Entry 7LJU (X-ray diffraction, 1.87 A resolution); this record covers chains A and B.

Chain A (and B):
Protein: Dihydropyrimidine dehydrogenase [NADP(+)]
Organism: Sus scrofa
Notes: EC 1.3.1.2; chain B of this document is another copy of the same molecule, construct and numbering; everything in this record applies to it too
UniProt: Q28943 (DPYD_PIG); numbering as in UniProt (aligned over 1-1025)
Sequence (1025 residues; numbered 1 to 1025; the number before each row is that of its first residue):
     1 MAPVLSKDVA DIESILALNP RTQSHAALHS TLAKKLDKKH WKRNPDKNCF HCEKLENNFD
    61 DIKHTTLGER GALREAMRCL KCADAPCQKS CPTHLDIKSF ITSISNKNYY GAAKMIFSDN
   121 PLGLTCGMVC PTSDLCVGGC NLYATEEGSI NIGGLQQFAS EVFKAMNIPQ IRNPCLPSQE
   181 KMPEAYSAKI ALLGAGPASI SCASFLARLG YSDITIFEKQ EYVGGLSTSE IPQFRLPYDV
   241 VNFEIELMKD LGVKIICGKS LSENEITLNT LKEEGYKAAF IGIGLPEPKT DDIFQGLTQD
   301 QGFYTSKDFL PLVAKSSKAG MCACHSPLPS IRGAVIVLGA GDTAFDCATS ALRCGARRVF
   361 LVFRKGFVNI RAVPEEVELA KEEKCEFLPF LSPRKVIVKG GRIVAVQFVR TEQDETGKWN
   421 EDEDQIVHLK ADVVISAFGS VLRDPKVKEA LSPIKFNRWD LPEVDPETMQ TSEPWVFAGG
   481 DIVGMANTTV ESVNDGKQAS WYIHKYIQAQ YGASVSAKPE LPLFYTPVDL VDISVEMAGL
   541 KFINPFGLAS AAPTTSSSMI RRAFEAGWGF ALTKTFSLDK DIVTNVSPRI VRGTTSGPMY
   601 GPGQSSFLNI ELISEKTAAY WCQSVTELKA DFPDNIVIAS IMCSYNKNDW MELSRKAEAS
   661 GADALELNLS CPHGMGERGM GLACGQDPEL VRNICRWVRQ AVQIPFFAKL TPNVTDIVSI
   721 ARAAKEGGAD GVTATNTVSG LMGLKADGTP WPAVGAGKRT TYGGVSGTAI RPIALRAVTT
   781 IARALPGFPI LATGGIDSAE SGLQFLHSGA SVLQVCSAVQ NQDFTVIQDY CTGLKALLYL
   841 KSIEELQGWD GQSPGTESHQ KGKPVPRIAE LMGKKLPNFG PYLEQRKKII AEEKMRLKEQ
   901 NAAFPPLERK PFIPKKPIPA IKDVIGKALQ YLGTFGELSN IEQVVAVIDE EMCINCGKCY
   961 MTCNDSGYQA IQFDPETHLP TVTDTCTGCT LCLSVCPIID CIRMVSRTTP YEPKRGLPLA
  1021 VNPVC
Not modelled in the structure: 1, 1018-1025 (chain B: 1-2, 672-682, 1018-1025)
Construct notes: conflict Asp60 (Gly in Q28943)
Curated features (UniProtKB/Swiss-Prot):
  - active site: Cys671 (Proton acceptor)
  - binding site ([4Fe-4S] cluster): Cys79, Cys82, Cys87, Cys91, Cys130, Cys136, Cys140, Gln156, Cys953, Cys956, Cys959, Cys963, Cys986, Cys989, Cys992, Cys996
  - binding site (FAD): Val129, Gly194 to Ala198, Glu218 to Leu226, Arg235, Leu261, Gly480 to Thr489
  - binding site (NADP(+)): Ala340 to Thr343, Arg364, Lys365, Arg371, Ala437 to Gly439, Asp481 to Asn487
  - binding site (FMN): Ser550, Lys574, Thr575, Lys709, Gly767, Thr793 to Gly795, Cys816, Ser817
  - binding site (substrate): Asn609, Asn668 to Ser670, Asn736, Thr737
  - modified residue: Lys384 (N6-acetyllysine)
  - mutagenesis: Cys126 (C126A: No effect on enzyme activity. Reduced iron content), Gln156 (Q156E: Loss of enzyme activity. Reduces iron content), Arg235 (R235A/K: Loss of enzyme activity. Loss of FAD binding), Ser670 (S670A: Strongly reduced affinity for uracil. Reduces enzyme activity by 30%), Cys671 (C671A: Reduces catalytic activity by 99%), His673 (H673Q: Reduces activity by 50%)
Bound ions: 4Fe-4S cluster Fe site 1: Cys79, Cys82, Cys87, Cys140; 4Fe-4S cluster Fe site 2: Cys91, Cys130, Cys136, Gln156; 4Fe-4S cluster Fe site 3: Cys953, Cys956, Cys959, Cys996; 4Fe-4S cluster Fe site 4: Cys963, Cys986, Cys989, Cys992
Residues lining bound ligands:
  - FAD (flavin-adenine dinucleotide): Val129, Cys130, Pro131, Gly194, Ala195, Gly196, Pro197, Ala198, Ser199, Phe217, Glu218, Lys219, Gln220, Gly225, Leu226, Glu230, Ile231, Arg235, Lys259, Ser260, Leu261, Gly282, Ile283, Gly284, Pro286, Leu310, Thr343, Asp346, Val447, Gly479, Gly480, Asp481, Asn487, Thr488, Thr489, Val490, Ser492
  - FNR (1-deoxy-1-(7,8-dimethyl-2,4-dioxo-3,4-dihydro-2H-benzo[g]pteridin-1-id-10(5h)-yl)-5-O-phosphonato-D-ribitol): Ala549, Ser550, Ala551, Ala552, Lys574, Thr575, Ile590, Asn609, Glu611, Leu612, Ser640, Glu666, Asn668, Lys709, Thr735, Asn736, Thr737, Ser766, Gly767, Ile770, Thr793, Gly794, Gly795, Ile796, Val815, Cys816, Ser817, Gln820
  - NADP (NAP; NADP nicotinamide-adenine-dinucleotide phosphate): Val129, Pro131, Arg235, Asp291, Gly339, Ala340, Gly341, Asp342, Thr343, Asp346, Arg364, Lys365, Arg371, Val373, Glu376, Pro393, Ala437, Phe438, Gly439, Asn487
  - 4Fe-4S cluster (SF4), molecule 1: Cys79, Leu80, Lys81, Cys82, Ala85, Pro86, Cys87, Ile97, Lys98, Ile101, Cys140, Asn141, Leu142, Ile150, Ile152
  - 4Fe-4S cluster (SF4), molecule 2: Cys91, Pro92, Thr93, Leu95, Ile97, Asn120, Cys126, Cys130, Thr132, Leu135, Cys136, Ile152, Gly153, Gln156, Val490
  - 4Fe-4S cluster (SF4), molecule 3: Ala946, Cys963, Tyr968, Ala970, Ile971, Val982, Cys986, Thr987, Gly988, Cys989, Thr990, Leu991, Cys992, Met1004
  - 4Fe-4S cluster (SF4), molecule 4: Ile948, Cys953, Ile954, Asn955, Cys956, Gly957, Lys958, Cys959, Phe973, Pro980, Cys996, Pro997, Ile998, Cys1001, Ile1002
  - 5-ethynylpyrimidine-2,4(1H,3H)-dione (Y3G): Asn609, Glu611, Leu612, Ile613, Asn668, Ser670, Asn736, Thr737

How chain A and chain B interact:
Residue-residue contacts (542; chain A residue first):
  Ala2(A) - Gln623(B)
  Pro3(A) - Gln623(B)  hydrogen bond (backbone-side chain)
  Pro3(A) - Glu627(B)
  Val4(A) - Glu627(B)
  Leu5(A) - Ser557(B)
  Leu5(A) - Tyr620(B)  hydrophobic
  Leu5(A) - Gln623(B)
  Leu5(A) - Ser624(B)
  Leu5(A) - Glu627(B)  hydrogen bond (backbone-side chain)
  Ser6(A) - Ser557(B)
  Ser6(A) - Ser558(B)
  Ser6(A) - Arg561(B)  hydrogen bond (backbone-side chain)
  Ser6(A) - Glu627(B)  hydrogen bond
  Lys7(A) - Arg561(B)
  Lys7(A) - Asp631(B)  salt bridge
  Asp8(A) - Ser558(B)  hydrogen bond
  Asp8(A) - Arg562(B)  salt bridge
  Leu16(A) - Arg562(B)
  Leu18(A) - Asp84(B)
  Asn19(A) - Arg562(B)
  Pro20(A) - Lys98(B)
  Pro20(A) - Asp823(B)
  Pro20(A) - Thr825(B)
  Arg21(A) - Thr825(B)
  Thr22(A) - Ala566(B)
  Thr22(A) - Thr825(B)
  Thr22(A) - Gln828(B)
  Gln23(A) - Leu523(B)
  Ser24(A) - Leu523(B)
  His25(A) - Glu520(B)  salt bridge
  His25(A) - Leu521(B)
  His25(A) - Pro522(B)
  His25(A) - Leu523(B)
  Ala26(A) - Ser118(B)
  Ala26(A) - Asp119(B)
  Ala26(A) - Leu521(B)  hydrogen bond (backbone-backbone)
  Ala26(A) - Pro522(B)
  Ala26(A) - Leu523(B)
  Ala27(A) - His94(B)
  Ala27(A) - Asp119(B)  hydrogen bond (backbone-side chain)
  Ala27(A) - Lys497(B)  hydrogen bond (backbone-side chain)
  Leu28(A) - Lys497(B)
  Leu28(A) - Gln498(B)
  Leu28(A) - Tyr502(B)  hydrophobic
  Leu28(A) - Pro519(B)  hydrophobic
  Leu28(A) - Leu521(B)  hydrophobic
  His29(A) - His94(B)
  His29(A) - Asn494(B)  hydrogen bond (backbone-side chain)
  His29(A) - Gln498(B)  hydrogen bond (backbone-side chain)
  Ser30(A) - Pro466(B)
  Ser30(A) - Glu467(B)
  Ser30(A) - Asn494(B)
  Ser30(A) - Gln498(B)  hydrogen bond (backbone-side chain)
  Thr31(A) - Glu491(B)  hydrogen bond (side chain-backbone)
  Thr31(A) - Asn494(B)  hydrogen bond
  Thr31(A) - Asp495(B)  hydrogen bond
  Leu32(A) - Pro466(B)  hydrophobic
  Lys34(A) - Gln88(B)  hydrogen bond (side chain-backbone)
  Lys34(A) - Lys89(B)  hydrogen bond (side chain-backbone)
  Lys34(A) - Cys91(B)  hydrogen bond (side chain-backbone)
  Lys34(A) - Pro92(B)
  Lys34(A) - His94(B)  hydrogen bond
  Lys35(A) - Met485(B)  hydrogen bond (side chain-backbone)
  Lys35(A) - Asn487(B)  hydrogen bond
  Lys35(A) - Glu491(B)  salt bridge
  Asp37(A) - Lys89(B)
  Lys38(A) - Asp134(B)  salt bridge
  Trp41(A) - Pro86(B)  hydrophobic
  Trp41(A) - Lys89(B)
  Trp41(A) - Ser90(B)
  Trp41(A) - Gly139(B)
  Lys42(A) - Ser133(B)  hydrogen bond (side chain-backbone)
  Lys42(A) - Gly138(B)
  Arg43(A) - Gly138(B)  hydrogen bond (backbone-backbone)
  Arg43(A) - Gly139(B)
  Arg43(A) - Cys140(B)
  Arg43(A) - Asn141(B)  hydrogen bond
  Arg43(A) - Tyr143(B)
  Arg43(A) - Ala144(B)
  Asn44(A) - Ser133(B)  hydrogen bond (side chain-backbone)
  Asn44(A) - Gly138(B)
  Asn44(A) - Tyr143(B)
  Pro45(A) - Tyr143(B)
  Lys47(A) - Asp134(B)
  Lys47(A) - Arg371(B)
  Lys47(A) - Val373(B)
  Phe50(A) - Val368(B)
  Phe50(A) - Asn369(B)
  Thr66(A) - Glu146(B)
  Leu67(A) - Glu146(B)
  Gly68(A) - Glu146(B)  hydrogen bond (backbone-side chain)
  Arg70(A) - Thr145(B)
  Arg70(A) - Glu146(B)  salt bridge
  Arg70(A) - Glu147(B)  salt bridge
  Gly71(A) - Glu146(B)
  Leu73(A) - Pro598(B)  hydrophobic
  Arg74(A) - Glu147(B)  salt bridge
  Arg74(A) - Met599(B)
  Arg74(A) - Tyr600(B)
  Met77(A) - Ser596(B)
  Met77(A) - Pro598(B)
  Met77(A) - Met599(B)  hydrophobic
  Arg78(A) - Arg74(B)
  Leu80(A) - Ile954(B)  hydrophobic
  Leu80(A) - Cys956(B)  hydrophobic
  Leu80(A) - Lys958(B)
  Leu80(A) - Pro997(B)  hydrophobic
  Lys81(A) - Met961(B)
  Cys82(A) - Cys956(B)
  Cys82(A) - Met961(B)
  Ala83(A) - Cys956(B)  hydrogen bond (backbone-backbone)
  Ala83(A) - Met961(B)
  Asp84(A) - Leu18(B)
  Asp84(A) - His978(B)  salt bridge
  Pro86(A) - Trp41(B)  hydrophobic
  Gln88(A) - Lys34(B)  hydrogen bond (backbone-side chain)
  Lys89(A) - Lys34(B)  hydrogen bond (backbone-side chain)
  Lys89(A) - Asp37(B)
  Lys89(A) - Trp41(B)
  Cys91(A) - Lys34(B)  hydrogen bond (backbone-side chain)
  Pro92(A) - Lys34(B)
  His94(A) - Ala27(B)
  His94(A) - His29(B)
  His94(A) - Lys34(B)  hydrogen bond
  Lys98(A) - Pro20(B)
  Lys98(A) - Met961(B)
  Ser118(A) - Ala26(B)
  Asp119(A) - Ala26(B)
  Asp119(A) - Ala27(B)  hydrogen bond (side chain-backbone)
  Ser133(A) - Lys42(B)  hydrogen bond (backbone-side chain)
  Ser133(A) - Asn44(B)  hydrogen bond (backbone-side chain)
  Asp134(A) - Lys38(B)  salt bridge
  Asp134(A) - Lys47(B)
  Gly138(A) - Lys42(B)
  Gly138(A) - Arg43(B)  hydrogen bond (backbone-backbone)
  Gly138(A) - Asn44(B)
  Gly139(A) - Trp41(B)
  Gly139(A) - Arg43(B)
  Cys140(A) - Arg43(B)
  Asn141(A) - Arg43(B)  hydrogen bond
  Asn141(A) - Ile954(B)
  Asn141(A) - Asn955(B)  hydrogen bond (side chain-backbone)
  Asn141(A) - Cys956(B)
  Tyr143(A) - Arg43(B)
  Tyr143(A) - Asn44(B)
  Tyr143(A) - Pro45(B)
  Tyr143(A) - Lys861(B)  hydrogen bond (backbone-side chain)
  Ala144(A) - Arg43(B)
  Ala144(A) - Gln860(B)
  Ala144(A) - Lys861(B)
  Ala144(A) - Ile954(B)  hydrophobic
  Thr145(A) - Arg70(B)
  Thr145(A) - Lys861(B)
  Thr145(A) - Ile954(B)
  Glu146(A) - Thr66(B)
  Glu146(A) - Leu67(B)
  Glu146(A) - Gly68(B)  hydrogen bond (side chain-backbone)
  Glu146(A) - Arg70(B)  salt bridge
  Glu146(A) - Gly71(B)
  Glu146(A) - Lys861(B)
  Glu146(A) - Gly862(B)
  Glu147(A) - Arg70(B)  salt bridge
  Glu147(A) - Arg74(B)  salt bridge
  Arg357(A) - Glu415(B)  salt bridge
  Gly366(A) - Glu386(B)
  Phe367(A) - Phe367(B)  hydrophobic
  Phe367(A) - Glu386(B)  hydrogen bond (backbone-side chain)
  Phe367(A) - Phe387(B)
  Val368(A) - Phe50(B)
  Val368(A) - Lys384(B)
  Val368(A) - Cys385(B)
  Val368(A) - Glu386(B)  hydrogen bond (backbone-side chain)
  Asn369(A) - Phe50(B)
  Ile370(A) - Lys47(B)
  Arg371(A) - Lys47(B)  hydrogen bond (backbone-side chain)
  Val373(A) - Lys47(B)
  Lys384(A) - Val368(B)
  Cys385(A) - Val368(B)
  Glu386(A) - Gly366(B)
  Glu386(A) - Phe367(B)  hydrogen bond (side chain-backbone)
  Glu386(A) - Val368(B)  hydrogen bond (side chain-backbone)
  Glu386(A) - Phe390(B)
  Phe387(A) - Phe367(B)
  Phe387(A) - Pro389(B)
  Leu388(A) - Phe390(B)  hydrophobic
  Pro389(A) - Phe387(B)
  Pro389(A) - Pro389(B)
  Phe390(A) - Glu386(B)
  Phe390(A) - Leu388(B)  hydrophobic
  Arg410(A) - Val427(B)
  Arg410(A) - His428(B)  hydrogen bond (side chain-backbone)
  Arg410(A) - Leu429(B)
  Gln413(A) - Arg358(B)  hydrogen bond
  Asp424(A) - Ile426(B)
  Gln425(A) - Ile426(B)
  Gln425(A) - Val427(B)
  Gln425(A) - His428(B)  hydrogen bond (side chain-backbone)
  Ile426(A) - Gln425(B)
  Val427(A) - Gln425(B)
  His428(A) - Arg410(B)  hydrogen bond (backbone-side chain)
  His428(A) - Gln425(B)  hydrogen bond (backbone-side chain)
  Leu429(A) - Arg410(B)
  Pro466(A) - Ser30(B)
  Pro466(A) - Leu32(B)  hydrophobic
  Glu467(A) - Ser30(B)
  Met485(A) - Lys35(B)  hydrogen bond (backbone-side chain)
  Asn487(A) - Lys35(B)
  Glu491(A) - Thr31(B)  hydrogen bond (backbone-side chain)
  Glu491(A) - Lys35(B)  salt bridge
  Asn494(A) - His29(B)  hydrogen bond (side chain-backbone)
  Asn494(A) - Ser30(B)
  Asn494(A) - Thr31(B)  hydrogen bond
  Asp495(A) - Thr31(B)  hydrogen bond
  Lys497(A) - Ala27(B)  hydrogen bond (side chain-backbone)
  Lys497(A) - Leu28(B)
  Gln498(A) - Leu28(B)
  Gln498(A) - His29(B)  hydrogen bond (side chain-backbone)
  Gln498(A) - Ser30(B)  hydrogen bond (side chain-backbone)
  Tyr502(A) - Leu28(B)  hydrophobic
  Pro519(A) - Leu28(B)  hydrophobic
  Glu520(A) - His25(B)  salt bridge
  Leu521(A) - His25(B)
  Leu521(A) - Ala26(B)  hydrogen bond (backbone-backbone)
  Leu521(A) - Leu28(B)  hydrophobic
  Pro522(A) - Ala26(B)
  Leu523(A) - Gln23(B)
  Leu523(A) - Ser24(B)
  Leu523(A) - His25(B)
  Leu523(A) - Ala26(B)
  Ala552(A) - Ser966(B)
  Pro553(A) - Asp965(B)
  Pro553(A) - Ser966(B)
  Thr555(A) - Tyr968(B)
  Ser557(A) - Leu5(B)
  Ser557(A) - Ser6(B)
  Ser558(A) - Ser6(B)
  Ser558(A) - Asp8(B)  hydrogen bond
  Met559(A) - Asn964(B)
  Met559(A) - Asp965(B)
  Met559(A) - Ser966(B)
  Met559(A) - Gly967(B)
  Met559(A) - Gln969(B)
  Arg561(A) - Ser6(B)  hydrogen bond (side chain-backbone)
  Arg562(A) - Asp8(B)  salt bridge
  Arg562(A) - Leu16(B)
  Arg562(A) - Asn19(B)
  Arg562(A) - Asn964(B)  hydrogen bond (side chain-backbone)
  Arg562(A) - Asp965(B)  salt bridge
  Ala566(A) - Thr22(B)
  Ile582(A) - Arg1015(B)
  Val583(A) - Arg1015(B)  hydrogen bond (backbone-side chain)
  Thr584(A) - Arg1015(B)  hydrogen bond
  Asn585(A) - Gln943(B)  hydrogen bond (backbone-side chain)
  Val586(A) - Phe935(B)  hydrophobic
  Val586(A) - Ser939(B)
  Val586(A) - Asn940(B)
  Ser587(A) - Glu942(B)
  Ser587(A) - Gln943(B)  hydrogen bond
  Ser587(A) - Val944(B)  hydrogen bond (side chain-backbone)
  Ser587(A) - Thr987(B)
  Ser587(A) - Gly988(B)
  Pro588(A) - Val944(B)
  Pro588(A) - Gly988(B)
  Pro588(A) - Thr990(B)
  Arg589(A) - Tyr968(B)  hydrogen bond
  Arg589(A) - Thr987(B)  hydrogen bond
  Arg589(A) - Cys989(B)  hydrogen bond (backbone-backbone)
  Ile590(A) - Cys989(B)  hydrogen bond (backbone-backbone)
  Ile590(A) - Thr990(B)
  Ile590(A) - Leu991(B)  hydrophobic
  Ile590(A) - Ser994(B)  hydrogen bond (backbone-side chain)
  Val591(A) - Ser994(B)
  Arg592(A) - Ser994(B)  hydrogen bond (backbone-side chain)
  Thr594(A) - Arg771(B)
  Thr595(A) - Ser605(B)
  Thr595(A) - Thr768(B)  hydrogen bond (backbone-side chain)
  Thr595(A) - Ala769(B)
  Thr595(A) - Pro772(B)
  Ser596(A) - Met77(B)
  Ser596(A) - Ser596(B)
  Pro598(A) - Leu73(B)  hydrophobic
  Pro598(A) - Met77(B)
  Met599(A) - Arg74(B)
  Met599(A) - Met77(B)  hydrophobic
  Tyr600(A) - Cys996(B)
  Tyr600(A) - Pro997(B)
  Tyr600(A) - Ile999(B)  hydrophobic
  Gly601(A) - Lys958(B)
  Gly601(A) - Val995(B)
  Gly601(A) - Cys996(B)
  Gly601(A) - Pro997(B)
  Pro602(A) - Lys958(B)
  Gln604(A) - Ser994(B)
  Ser605(A) - Thr595(B)
  Phe607(A) - Leu991(B)  hydrophobic
  Ile610(A) - Phe935(B)
  Leu612(A) - Phe935(B)  hydrophobic
  Glu615(A) - Pro1013(B)
  Glu615(A) - Lys1014(B)
  Glu615(A) - Arg1015(B)  hydrogen bond (backbone-side chain)
  Lys616(A) - Lys1014(B)
  Lys616(A) - Arg1015(B)
  Lys616(A) - Gly1016(B)
  Thr617(A) - Arg1015(B)  hydrogen bond (backbone-backbone)
  Thr617(A) - Leu1017(B)
  Tyr620(A) - Leu5(B)
  Tyr620(A) - Gly1016(B)
  Gln623(A) - Pro3(B)  hydrogen bond (side chain-backbone)
  Gln623(A) - Leu5(B)
  Ser624(A) - Leu5(B)
  Glu627(A) - Pro3(B)
  Glu627(A) - Val4(B)
  Glu627(A) - Leu5(B)  hydrogen bond (side chain-backbone)
  Glu627(A) - Ser6(B)  hydrogen bond
  Glu677(A) - Asp716(B)
  Glu677(A) - Arg722(B)  salt bridge
  Gly679(A) - Thr715(B)
  Met680(A) - Thr715(B)
  Gly681(A) - Thr715(B)
  Gln686(A) - Thr715(B)
  Asn713(A) - Thr715(B)
  Val714(A) - Thr715(B)
  Thr715(A) - Gln686(B)
  Thr715(A) - Asn713(B)
  Thr715(A) - Val714(B)
  Thr715(A) - Thr715(B)  hydrogen bond (backbone-side chain)
  Val738(A) - Ile773(B)  hydrophobic
  Ser739(A) - Arg776(B)  hydrogen bond
  Gly740(A) - Pro772(B)
  Gly740(A) - Arg776(B)
  Leu741(A) - Pro772(B)  hydrogen bond (backbone-backbone)
  Leu741(A) - Leu775(B)
  Leu741(A) - Arg776(B)
  Leu741(A) - Thr779(B)
  Met742(A) - Pro772(B)  hydrophobic
  Gly743(A) - Leu775(B)
  Gly743(A) - Gln804(B)
  Leu744(A) - Gln804(B)  hydrogen bond (backbone-side chain)
  Leu744(A) - His807(B)
  Leu744(A) - Ser808(B)
  Leu744(A) - Ala928(B)  hydrophobic
  Lys745(A) - Asp850(B)
  Ala746(A) - Leu803(B)
  Ala746(A) - His807(B)
  Ala746(A) - Lys841(B)  hydrogen bond (backbone-side chain)
  Ala746(A) - Asp850(B)  hydrogen bond (backbone-side chain)
  Ala746(A) - Gly851(B)
  Asp747(A) - Lys841(B)
  Gly748(A) - His807(B)
  Gly748(A) - Ala928(B)
  Gly748(A) - Tyr931(B)
  Thr749(A) - Tyr931(B)
  Pro750(A) - Tyr931(B)
  Trp751(A) - Thr990(B)
  Val754(A) - Ser939(B)
  Gly755(A) - Glu942(B)
  Ala756(A) - Glu942(B)  hydrogen bond (backbone-side chain)
  Gly757(A) - Tyr931(B)
  Lys758(A) - Tyr931(B)
  Arg759(A) - Gln930(B)  hydrogen bond (side chain-backbone)
  Arg759(A) - Tyr931(B)
  Arg759(A) - Leu932(B)  hydrogen bond (side chain-backbone)
  Arg759(A) - Gly933(B)
  Arg759(A) - Glu937(B)  salt bridge
  Arg759(A) - Leu938(B)
  Thr760(A) - Tyr931(B)  hydrogen bond (backbone-backbone)
  Thr760(A) - Leu932(B)
  Thr760(A) - Gly933(B)  hydrogen bond (backbone-backbone)
  Thr760(A) - Leu938(B)
  Thr761(A) - Gly933(B)  hydrogen bond (side chain-backbone)
  Thr761(A) - Thr934(B)
  Thr761(A) - Phe935(B)
  Tyr762(A) - Arg776(B)
  Tyr762(A) - Thr779(B)  hydrogen bond
  Tyr762(A) - Thr780(B)  hydrogen bond (side chain-backbone)
  Tyr762(A) - Arg783(B)  hydrogen bond
  Tyr762(A) - Leu932(B)  hydrophobic
  Val765(A) - Pro772(B)  hydrophobic
  Thr768(A) - Thr595(B)  hydrogen bond (side chain-backbone)
  Ala769(A) - Thr595(B)
  Arg771(A) - Thr594(B)  hydrogen bond (side chain-backbone)
  Pro772(A) - Thr595(B)
  Pro772(A) - Gly740(B)
  Pro772(A) - Leu741(B)  hydrogen bond (backbone-backbone)
  Pro772(A) - Met742(B)  hydrophobic
  Pro772(A) - Val765(B)  hydrophobic
  Ile773(A) - Val738(B)  hydrophobic
  Ile773(A) - Ile773(B)  hydrophobic
  Leu775(A) - Leu741(B)
  Leu775(A) - Gly743(B)
  Arg776(A) - Ser739(B)  hydrogen bond (side chain-backbone)
  Arg776(A) - Gly740(B)
  Arg776(A) - Leu741(B)
  Arg776(A) - Tyr762(B)
  Thr779(A) - Leu741(B)
  Thr779(A) - Tyr762(B)
  Thr780(A) - Tyr762(B)
  Arg783(A) - Tyr762(B)
  Leu803(A) - Ala746(B)
  Gln804(A) - Gly743(B)
  Gln804(A) - Leu744(B)  hydrogen bond (side chain-backbone)
  His807(A) - Leu744(B)
  His807(A) - Ala746(B)
  His807(A) - Gly748(B)
  Ser808(A) - Leu744(B)
  Val819(A) - Asp965(B)
  Val819(A) - Ser966(B)
  Gln820(A) - Thr962(B)  hydrogen bond (backbone-side chain)
  Gln820(A) - Ser966(B)  hydrogen bond (backbone-side chain)
  Gln820(A) - Leu991(B)
  Gln820(A) - Val995(B)
  Asn821(A) - Lys958(B)  hydrogen bond (backbone-side chain)
  Gln822(A) - Met961(B)
  Asp823(A) - Pro20(B)
  Asp823(A) - Met961(B)
  Asp823(A) - Asp965(B)
  Phe824(A) - Asp965(B)  hydrogen bond (backbone-side chain)
  Thr825(A) - Pro20(B)
  Thr825(A) - Arg21(B)
  Thr825(A) - Thr22(B)
  Lys841(A) - Ala746(B)  hydrogen bond (side chain-backbone)
  Lys841(A) - Asp747(B)
  Asp850(A) - Lys745(B)
  Asp850(A) - Ala746(B)  hydrogen bond (side chain-backbone)
  Gly851(A) - Ala746(B)
  Gln860(A) - Ala144(B)
  Lys861(A) - Tyr143(B)  hydrogen bond (side chain-backbone)
  Lys861(A) - Ala144(B)
  Lys861(A) - Thr145(B)
  Lys861(A) - Glu146(B)
  Gly862(A) - Glu146(B)
  Ala928(A) - Leu744(B)  hydrophobic
  Ala928(A) - Gly748(B)
  Gln930(A) - Arg759(B)  hydrogen bond (backbone-side chain)
  Tyr931(A) - Gly748(B)
  Tyr931(A) - Thr749(B)
  Tyr931(A) - Pro750(B)
  Tyr931(A) - Gly757(B)
  Tyr931(A) - Lys758(B)
  Tyr931(A) - Arg759(B)
  Tyr931(A) - Thr760(B)  hydrogen bond (backbone-backbone)
  Leu932(A) - Arg759(B)  hydrogen bond (backbone-side chain)
  Leu932(A) - Thr760(B)
  Leu932(A) - Tyr762(B)  hydrophobic
  Gly933(A) - Arg759(B)
  Gly933(A) - Thr760(B)  hydrogen bond (backbone-backbone)
  Gly933(A) - Thr761(B)  hydrogen bond (backbone-side chain)
  Thr934(A) - Thr761(B)
  Phe935(A) - Val586(B)  hydrophobic
  Phe935(A) - Ile610(B)
  Phe935(A) - Leu612(B)  hydrophobic
  Phe935(A) - Thr761(B)
  Glu937(A) - Arg759(B)  salt bridge
  Leu938(A) - Ile610(B)  hydrophobic
  Leu938(A) - Arg759(B)
  Leu938(A) - Thr760(B)
  Leu938(A) - Thr761(B)
  Ser939(A) - Val586(B)
  Ser939(A) - Val754(B)
  Asn940(A) - Thr584(B)
  Glu942(A) - Ser587(B)
  Glu942(A) - Gly755(B)
  Glu942(A) - Ala756(B)  hydrogen bond (side chain-backbone)
  Gln943(A) - Asn585(B)  hydrogen bond (side chain-backbone)
  Gln943(A) - Val586(B)
  Gln943(A) - Ser587(B)  hydrogen bond
  Val944(A) - Ser587(B)  hydrogen bond (backbone-side chain)
  Val944(A) - Pro588(B)
  Ile954(A) - Leu80(B)  hydrophobic
  Ile954(A) - Asn141(B)
  Ile954(A) - Ala144(B)  hydrophobic
  Asn955(A) - Asn141(B)
  Cys956(A) - Leu80(B)  hydrophobic
  Cys956(A) - Cys82(B)
  Cys956(A) - Ala83(B)  hydrogen bond (backbone-backbone)
  Cys956(A) - Asn141(B)
  Lys958(A) - Leu80(B)
  Lys958(A) - Gly601(B)
  Lys958(A) - Pro602(B)
  Lys958(A) - Asn821(B)  hydrogen bond (side chain-backbone)
  Met961(A) - Lys81(B)
  Met961(A) - Ala83(B)
  Met961(A) - Lys98(B)
  Met961(A) - Gln822(B)
  Met961(A) - Asp823(B)
  Thr962(A) - Gln820(B)  hydrogen bond (side chain-backbone)
  Asn964(A) - Met559(B)
  Asn964(A) - Arg562(B)  hydrogen bond (backbone-side chain)
  Asp965(A) - Pro553(B)
  Asp965(A) - Met559(B)
  Asp965(A) - Arg562(B)  salt bridge
  Asp965(A) - Val819(B)
  Asp965(A) - Asp823(B)
  Asp965(A) - Phe824(B)  hydrogen bond (side chain-backbone)
  Ser966(A) - Ala552(B)
  Ser966(A) - Pro553(B)
  Ser966(A) - Met559(B)
  Ser966(A) - Val819(B)
  Ser966(A) - Gln820(B)  hydrogen bond (side chain-backbone)
  Gly967(A) - Thr555(B)
  Gly967(A) - Met559(B)
  Tyr968(A) - Thr555(B)
  Tyr968(A) - Arg589(B)  hydrogen bond
  Gln969(A) - Met559(B)
  Gln969(A) - Arg562(B)
  His978(A) - Asp84(B)  salt bridge
  Thr987(A) - Ser587(B)
  Thr987(A) - Arg589(B)
  Gly988(A) - Ser587(B)
  Gly988(A) - Pro588(B)
  Cys989(A) - Arg589(B)  hydrogen bond (backbone-backbone)
  Cys989(A) - Ile590(B)  hydrogen bond (backbone-backbone)
  Thr990(A) - Pro588(B)
  Thr990(A) - Ile590(B)
  Thr990(A) - Trp751(B)
  Leu991(A) - Ile590(B)  hydrophobic
  Leu991(A) - Phe607(B)  hydrophobic
  Leu991(A) - Gln820(B)
  Ser994(A) - Ile590(B)  hydrogen bond (side chain-backbone)
  Ser994(A) - Val591(B)
  Ser994(A) - Arg592(B)  hydrogen bond (side chain-backbone)
  Ser994(A) - Gln604(B)
  Val995(A) - Gly601(B)
  Val995(A) - Gln820(B)
  Cys996(A) - Tyr600(B)
  Cys996(A) - Gly601(B)
  Pro997(A) - Tyr600(B)
  Pro997(A) - Gly601(B)
  Ile999(A) - Tyr600(B)  hydrophobic
  Pro1013(A) - Glu615(B)
  Lys1014(A) - Glu615(B)
  Lys1014(A) - Lys616(B)
  Arg1015(A) - Ile582(B)
  Arg1015(A) - Val583(B)  hydrogen bond (side chain-backbone)
  Arg1015(A) - Thr584(B)  hydrogen bond
  Arg1015(A) - Glu615(B)  hydrogen bond (side chain-backbone)
  Arg1015(A) - Lys616(B)
  Arg1015(A) - Thr617(B)  hydrogen bond (backbone-backbone)
  Gly1016(A) - Lys616(B)
  Gly1016(A) - Tyr620(B)
  Leu1017(A) - Thr617(B)
  Leu1017(A) - Tyr620(B)
Also at the interface, not in a pair above, chain A (267 interface residues in all): Ser90, Leu135, Leu142, Phe205, Lys381, Glu412, Trp501, Glu565, Gly597, Leu628, Gly676, Gln828, Leu837, Gly957, Tyr960, Phe973, Pro975, Leu993, Met1004, Tyr1011
Also at the interface, not in a pair above, chain B (266 interface residues in all): Lys7, Arg78, Ser105, Leu135, Leu142, Phe205, Ile370, Ala372, Pro374, Lys430, Trp501, Glu565, Gly597, Glu611, Leu628, Val718, Leu837, Gly957, Tyr960, Phe973, Pro975, Met1004, Tyr1011

Summary:
267 residues of chain A face 266 of chain B across their interface, with 128 hydrogen bonds and 23 salt
bridges. Polar pairs include Lys7(A)-Asp631(B), Asp8(A)-Arg562(B) and His25(A)-Glu520(B). Bound to chain A: 4
copies of 4Fe-4S cluster, flavin-adenine dinucleotide, 5-ethynylpyrimidine-2,4(1H,3H)-dione, NADP and compound
FNR.
Both chains are Dihydropyrimidine dehydrogenase [NADP(+)] (Sus scrofa). Entry 7LJU (Porcine Dihydropyrimidine
Dehydrogenase (DPD) crosslinked with 5-Ethynyluracil (5EU)) was determined by X-ray diffraction together with
7LJS and 7LJT from the same study.
